8UCE - chain A; structure by X-ray diffraction, 2.12 A resolution.

[Chain A]
Name: ATP dependent DNA ligase
Organism: Palaeococcus pacificus DY20341
UniProt: A0A075LQ94 (A0A075LQ94_9EURY); residues 1-381 here = UniProt positions 1-381
Chain sequence (402 residues; row label = number of the first residue in the row; numbers below 1 keep their minus sign (Met-20 is residue -20)):
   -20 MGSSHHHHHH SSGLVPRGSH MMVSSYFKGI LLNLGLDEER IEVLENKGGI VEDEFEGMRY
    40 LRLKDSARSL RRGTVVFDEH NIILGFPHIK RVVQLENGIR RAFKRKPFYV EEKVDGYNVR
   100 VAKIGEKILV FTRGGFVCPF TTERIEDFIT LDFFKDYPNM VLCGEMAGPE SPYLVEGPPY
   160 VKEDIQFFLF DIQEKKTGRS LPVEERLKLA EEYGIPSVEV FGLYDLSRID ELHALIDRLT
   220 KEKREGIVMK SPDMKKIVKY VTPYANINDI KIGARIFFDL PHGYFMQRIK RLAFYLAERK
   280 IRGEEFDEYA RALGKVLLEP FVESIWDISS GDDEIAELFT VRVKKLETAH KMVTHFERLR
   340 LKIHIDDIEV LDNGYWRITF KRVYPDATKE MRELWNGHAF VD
Disordered / not traced: -20 to 0, 381
Construct notes: initiating methionine (-20); expression tag (-19 to 0)
Metal / ion sites: Mg2+: Asp94, Glu155, Asp248
Residues lining bound ligands: adenosine monophosphate (AMP): Phe65, Ile68, Arg70, Glu90, Glu91, Lys92, Val93, Asn97, Arg112, Glu144, Phe169, Val197, Val227, Lys229, Lys238

[In short]
Ligands of chain A: adenosine monophosphate. The Mg2+ site is built by Asp94, Glu155 and Asp248.
Chain A is ATP dependent DNA ligase (Palaeococcus pacificus DY20341); the structure, Thermophilic RNA Ligase
from Palaeococcus pacificus + AMP, was determined by X-ray diffraction together with 8UCF, 8UCG, 8UCH and 8UCI
from the same study.
